6GVE - chains P and A of the 16 polymer chains in the assembly; structure by electron microscopy, 3.90 A resolution.

[Chain P]
Protein: CP12 polypeptide
Organism: Thermosynechococcus elongatus (strain BP-1)
UniProtKB: Q8DHX3 (Q8DHX3_THEEB); residues 1-75 here = UniProt positions 1-75
Sequence (77 residues; row label = number of the first residue in the row; numbers below 1 keep their minus sign (Gly-1 is residue -1)):
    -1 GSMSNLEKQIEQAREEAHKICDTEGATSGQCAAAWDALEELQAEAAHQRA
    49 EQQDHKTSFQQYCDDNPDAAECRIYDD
Not modelled in the structure: -1 to 0
Sequence notes: expression tag (-1 to 0)
Disulfide bonds: Cys19-Cys29, Cys61-Cys70

[Chain A]
Protein: Glyceraldehyde-3-phosphate dehydrogenase
Organism: Thermosynechococcus elongatus (strain BP-1)
Notes: EC 1.2.1.-
UniProtKB: Q8DIW5 (Q8DIW5_THEEB); residue numbers follow UniProt; this construct covers 1-337
Sequence (339 residues; row label = number of the first residue in the row; numbers below 1 keep their minus sign (Gly-1 is residue -1)):
    -1 GSMVRVAINGFGRIGRNFMRCWLQRKANSKLEIVGINDTSDPRTNAHLLK
    49 YDSMLGIFQDAEITADDDCIYAGGHAVKCVSDRNPENLPWSAWGIDLVIE
    99 ATGVFTSREGASKHLSAGAKKVLITAPGKGNIPTYVVGVNHHTYDPSEDI
   149 VSNASCTTNCLAPIVKVLHEAFGIQQGMMTTTHSYTGDQRLLDASHRDLR
   199 RARAAAMNIVPTSTGAAKAVGLVIPELQGKLNGIALRVPTPNVSVVDFVA
   249 QVEKPTIAEQVNQVIKEASETTMKGIIHYSELELVSSDYRGHNASSILDA
   299 SLTMVLGGNLVKVVAWYDNEWGYSQRVLDLAEHMAAHWA
Not modelled in the structure: -1 to 0
Sequence notes: expression tag (-1 to 0)

[Chain P / chain A interface]
Pairs across the interface (8; chain P residue first):
  Thr55(P) - Asp39(A)
  Ser56(P) - Ser79(A)
  Phe57(P) - Thr37(A)
  Phe57(P) - Ser38(A)
  Phe57(P) - Asp39(A)
  Tyr60(P) - Arg81(A)  hydrogen bond
  Glu69(P) - Thr37(A)
  Arg71(P) - Arg188(A)
Interface residues without a listed pair, chain A (7 interface residues in all): Thr42

[In short]
Chain P and chain A form an interface of 6 and 7 residues respectively, with 1 hydrogen bond. The
hydrogen-bonded pair is Tyr60(P)-Arg81(A).
Here chain P is CP12 polypeptide and chain A is Glyceraldehyde-3-phosphate dehydrogenase, both from
Thermosynechococcus elongatus (strain BP-1). Entry 6GVE (GAPDH-CP12-PRK complex) was determined by electron
microscopy together with 6GFO, 6GFQ, 6GG7, 6GHL and 6GHR from the same study.
